PDB entry 2PH8 | X-ray diffraction, 1.70 A resolution | chain A

Chain A:
Molecule: Beta-secretase 1
Organism: Homo sapiens
Notes: EC 3.4.23.46; fragment: protease domain (residues 43-446)
Reference sequence: P56817 (BACE1_HUMAN); residues 1-385 here correspond to UniProt positions 62-446 (UniProt number = residue number + 61)
Amino-acid sequence (405 residues; row label = number of the first residue in the row):
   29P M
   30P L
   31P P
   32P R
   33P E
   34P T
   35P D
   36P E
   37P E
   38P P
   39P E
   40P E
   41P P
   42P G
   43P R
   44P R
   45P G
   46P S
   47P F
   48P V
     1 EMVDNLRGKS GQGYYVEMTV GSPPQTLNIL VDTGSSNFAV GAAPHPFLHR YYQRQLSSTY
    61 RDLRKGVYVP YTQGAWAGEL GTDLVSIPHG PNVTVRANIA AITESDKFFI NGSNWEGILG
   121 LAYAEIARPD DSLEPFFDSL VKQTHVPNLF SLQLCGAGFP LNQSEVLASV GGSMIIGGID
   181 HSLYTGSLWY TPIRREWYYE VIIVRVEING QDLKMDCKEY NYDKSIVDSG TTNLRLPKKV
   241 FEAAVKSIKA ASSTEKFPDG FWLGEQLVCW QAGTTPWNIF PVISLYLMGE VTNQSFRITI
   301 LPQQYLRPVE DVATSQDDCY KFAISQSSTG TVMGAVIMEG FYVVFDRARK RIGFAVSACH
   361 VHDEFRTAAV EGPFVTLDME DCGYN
Not modelled in the structure: 29P, 30P, 31P, 32P, 33P, 34P, 35P, 36P, 37P, 38P, 39P, 40P, 41P, 42P, 43P, 44P, 157-170, 310-314, 360-364
Differences from the reference sequence: initiating methionine (29P); engineered mutation Ala75 (Lys136 in P56817), Ala77 (Glu138 in P56817)
Swiss-Prot annotation at these positions:
  - active site: Asp32, Asp228
  - modified residue (N6-acetyllysine): Lys65, Lys214, Lys218, Lys224, Lys238, Lys239, Lys246
  - glycosylation (N-linked (GlcNAc...) asparagine): Asn92, Asn111, Asn162, Asn293
Disulfide bonds: Cys155-Cys359, Cys217-Cys382, Cys269-Cys319
Ligand contacts: 35A (N-[(5R,14R)-5-amino-5,14-dimethyl-4-oxo-3-oxa-18-azatricyclo[15.3.1.1~7,11~]docosa-1(21),7(22),8,10,17,19-hexaen-19-yl]-N-methylmethanesulfonamide): Ser10, Gly11, Gln12, Gly13, Leu30, Asp32, Gly34, Ser35, Tyr71, Thr72, Gln73, Phe108, Ile110, Trp115, Ile118, Asp228, Gly230, Thr231, Thr232, Asn233, Arg235, Ser325

In short:
Chain A binds compound 35A. UniProt lists active-site residues Asp32 and Asp228.
Chain A is Beta-secretase 1 (Homo sapiens); the structure, Crystal Structure of Human Beta Secretase Complexed
with inhibitor, was determined by X-ray diffraction, deposited together with 2QZK.
